8B67 - chains A and T of the 3 polymer chains in the assembly; structure by X-ray diffraction, 2.60 A resolution.

# Chain A
Protein: DNA polymerase epsilon catalytic subunit A
Source organism: Saccharomyces cerevisiae
Notes: EC 2.7.7.7, 3.1.11.-; fragment: Catalytic subunit of DNA Pol Epsilon
Reference sequence: P21951 (DPOE_YEAST); numbering as in UniProt (aligned over 1-1186)
Amino-acid sequence (1191 residues; row label = number of the first residue in the row; numbers below 1 keep their minus sign (Gly-4 is residue -4)):
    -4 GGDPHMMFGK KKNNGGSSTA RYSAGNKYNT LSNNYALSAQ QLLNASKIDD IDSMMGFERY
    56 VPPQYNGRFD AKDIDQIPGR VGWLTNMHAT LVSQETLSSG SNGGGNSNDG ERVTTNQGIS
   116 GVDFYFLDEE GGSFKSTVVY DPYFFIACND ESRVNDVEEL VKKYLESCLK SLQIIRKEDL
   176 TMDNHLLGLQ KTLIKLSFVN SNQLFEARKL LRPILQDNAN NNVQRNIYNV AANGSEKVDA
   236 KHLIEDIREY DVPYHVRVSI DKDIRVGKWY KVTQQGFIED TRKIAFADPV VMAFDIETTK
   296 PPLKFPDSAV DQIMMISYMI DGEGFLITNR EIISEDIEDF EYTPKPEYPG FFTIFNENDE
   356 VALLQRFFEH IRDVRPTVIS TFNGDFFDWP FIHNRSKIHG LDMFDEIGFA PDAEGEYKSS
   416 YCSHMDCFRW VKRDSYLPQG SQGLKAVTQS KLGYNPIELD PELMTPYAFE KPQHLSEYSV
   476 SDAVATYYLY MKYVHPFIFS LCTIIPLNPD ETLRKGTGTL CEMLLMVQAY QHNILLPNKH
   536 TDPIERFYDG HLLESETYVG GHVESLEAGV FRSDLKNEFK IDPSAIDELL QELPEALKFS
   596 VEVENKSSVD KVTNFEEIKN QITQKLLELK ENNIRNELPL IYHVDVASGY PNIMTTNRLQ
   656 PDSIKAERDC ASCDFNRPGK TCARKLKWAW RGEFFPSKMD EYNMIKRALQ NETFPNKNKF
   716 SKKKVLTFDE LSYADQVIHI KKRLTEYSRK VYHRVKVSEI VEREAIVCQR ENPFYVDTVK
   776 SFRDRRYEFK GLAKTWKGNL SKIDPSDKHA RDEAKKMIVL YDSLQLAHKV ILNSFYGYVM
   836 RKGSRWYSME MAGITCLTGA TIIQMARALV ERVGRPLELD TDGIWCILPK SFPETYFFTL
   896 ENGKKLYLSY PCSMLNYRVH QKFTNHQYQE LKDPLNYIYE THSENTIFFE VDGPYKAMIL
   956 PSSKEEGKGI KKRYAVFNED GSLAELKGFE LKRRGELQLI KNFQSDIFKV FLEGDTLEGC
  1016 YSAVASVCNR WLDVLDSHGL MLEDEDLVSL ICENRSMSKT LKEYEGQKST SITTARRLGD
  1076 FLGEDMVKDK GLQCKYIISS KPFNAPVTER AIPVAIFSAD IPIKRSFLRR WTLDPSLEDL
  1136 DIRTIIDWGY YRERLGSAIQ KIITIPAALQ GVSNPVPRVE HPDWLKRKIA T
Not modelled in the structure: -4 to 28, 91-110, 214-218, 225-232, 666-675, 712-719, 791-811, 1186
Differences from the reference sequence: expression tag (-4 to 0); engineered mutation Gly644 (Met in P21951)
Curated features (UniProtKB/Swiss-Prot):
  - mutagenesis: Pro710 (P710S: In POL2-18; temperature-sensitive mutant)
Bound ions: Ca2+ site 1: Asp290, Glu292, Asp477 (together with acetate ion); Ca2+ site 2: Asp640, Val641, Asp877 (together with CTP); Ca2+ site 3: Asp640, Glu945 (together with CTP)
Ligand contacts: CTP (cytidine-5'-triphosphate): Tyr431, Asp640, Val641, Ala642, Ser643, Gly644, Tyr645, Pro646, Arg781, Lys824, Asn828, Tyr831, Thr876, Asp877, Glu945
Reported in the primary citation:
  - Ca2+ coordination: Asp640, Asp877
  - conformationally variable residues (order/disorder transition, side-chain flip): Thr790 to Met812, Asn828
  - mutagenesis - N828V: unchanged catalytic activity
  - mutagenesis - M644G/N828V: decreased catalytic activity on dNTPs
  - mutagenesis - M644G/N828V: decreased growth
  - specificity-determining residues: Asn828
  - mutagenesis - N828V: increased catalytic activity on NTPs

# Chain T
Molecule: Template DNA sequence
Sequence (16 nucleotides; numbered 1 to 16; the number before each row is that of its first residue):
     1 CTCTGGAACG CGGTTA
Not modelled in the structure: 1

# Chain A / chain T interface
Contacting residue pairs - 49 pairs, chain A then chain T:
  Lys510(A) - DT4(T)  phosphate contact
  Gly511(A) - DT4(T)  hydrogen bond to the phosphate
  Gly511(A) - DG5(T)  phosphate contact
  Thr512(A) - DG5(T)  hydrogen bond to the base
  Gly513(A) - DG5(T)  hydrogen bond to the phosphate
  Thr514(A) - DT4(T)  hydrogen bond to the phosphate
  Thr514(A) - DG5(T)  hydrogen bond to the phosphate
  Thr552(A) - DA7(T)  phosphate contact
  Tyr553(A) - DG6(T)  sugar contact
  Tyr553(A) - DA7(T)  phosphate contact
  Tyr553(A) - DA8(T)  phosphate contact
  Val554(A) - DA8(T)  phosphate contact
  Gly555(A) - DA7(T)  hydrogen bond to the phosphate
  Gly555(A) - DA8(T)  hydrogen bond to the phosphate
  Gly556(A) - DA8(T)  sugar contact
  Val558(A) - DA8(T)  phosphate contact
  Val558(A) - DC9(T)  sugar contact
  Arg686(A) - DA8(T)  salt bridge to the phosphate
  Asn828(A) - DG5(T)  hydrogen bond to the base
  Ser829(A) - DG5(T)  hydrogen bond to the base
  Tyr831(A) - DG5(T)  base contact
  Tyr831(A) - DG6(T)  base contact
  Gly832(A) - DG5(T)  base contact
  Gly832(A) - DG6(T)  sugar contact
  Met835(A) - DG6(T)  sugar contact
  Arg836(A) - DT4(T)  base contact
  Arg836(A) - DG5(T)  salt bridge to the phosphate
  Lys837(A) - DT4(T)  base contact
  Gly838(A) - DT4(T)  base contact
  Gly964(A) - DG10(T)  phosphate contact
  Ile965(A) - DG10(T)  phosphate contact
  Ile965(A) - DC11(T)  phosphate contact
  Lys966(A) - DC9(T)  salt bridge to the phosphate
  Lys966(A) - DG10(T)  hydrogen bond to the phosphate
  Lys967(A) - DA8(T)  base contact
  Lys967(A) - DC9(T)  sugar contact
  Arg968(A) - DG10(T)  hydrogen bond to the sugar
  Arg968(A) - DC11(T)  sugar contact
  Arg988(A) - DG10(T)  base contact
  Lys1063(A) - DT14(T)  phosphate contact
  Lys1063(A) - DT15(T)  salt bridge to the phosphate
  Pro1101(A) - DT14(T)  phosphate contact
  Val1102(A) - DG13(T)  phosphate contact
  Thr1103(A) - DG13(T)  phosphate contact
  Thr1103(A) - DT14(T)  hydrogen bond to the phosphate
  Tyr1145(A) - DG13(T)  hydrogen bond to the phosphate
  Arg1149(A) - DG12(T)  sugar contact
  Arg1149(A) - DG13(T)  salt bridge to the phosphate
  Lys1156(A) - DC11(T)  salt bridge to the phosphate
Interface residues without a listed pair, chain A (37 interface residues in all): Tyr833, Glu985, Arg1050, Thr1065
Interface residues without a listed pair, chain T (13 interface residues in all): DC3

# In short
37 residues of chain A and 13 residues of chain T are in contact, with 13 hydrogen bonds and 6 salt bridges.
Polar contacts include Thr512(A)-DG5(T), Asn828(A)-DG5(T) and Ser829(A)-DG5(T). Bound to chain A: CTP. The
paper reports that M644G/N828V of chain A reduce catalytic activity on dNTPs; Ca2+ coordination by Asp640(A)
and Asp877(A).
Here chain A is DNA polymerase epsilon catalytic subunit A (Saccharomyces cerevisiae) and chain T is Template
DNA sequence. Entry 8B67 (The crystal structure of M644G variant of DNA Pol Epsilon containing CTP in the
polymerase active ...) was determined by X-ray diffraction together with 8B76, 8B6K, 8B77, 8B79 and 8B7E from
the same study.
